6NK7 - chains H and L of the 17 polymer chains in the assembly; structure by electron microscopy, 4.99 A resolution (low resolution: residue-level contacts below are approximate; hydrogen-bond / salt-bridge calls are withheld).

[Chain H]
Name: E2 glycoprotein
From: Chikungunya virus
Notes: EC 3.4.21.90
Reference sequence: Q88628 (Q88628_CHIKV); residues 5-423 here correspond to UniProt positions 330-748 (UniProt number = residue number + 325)
Amino-acid sequence (419 residues; row label = number of the first residue in the row):
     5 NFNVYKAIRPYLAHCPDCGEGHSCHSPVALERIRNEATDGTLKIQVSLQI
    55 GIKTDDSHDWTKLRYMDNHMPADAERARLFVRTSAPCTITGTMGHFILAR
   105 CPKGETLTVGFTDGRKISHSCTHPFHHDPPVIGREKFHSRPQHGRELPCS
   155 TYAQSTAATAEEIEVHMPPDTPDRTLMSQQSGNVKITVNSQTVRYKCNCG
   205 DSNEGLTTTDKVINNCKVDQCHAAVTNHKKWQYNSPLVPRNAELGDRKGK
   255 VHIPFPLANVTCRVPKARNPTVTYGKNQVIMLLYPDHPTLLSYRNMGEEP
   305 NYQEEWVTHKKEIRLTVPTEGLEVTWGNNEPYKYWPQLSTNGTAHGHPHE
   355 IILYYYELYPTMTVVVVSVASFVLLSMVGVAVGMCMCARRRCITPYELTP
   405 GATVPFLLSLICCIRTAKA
Cystine bridges: Cys22-Cys28, Cys91-Cys105

[Chain L]
Name: Capsid protein
From: Chikungunya virus
Notes: EC 3.4.21.90
Reference sequence: Q88628 (Q88628_CHIKV); numbering as in UniProt (aligned over 111-261)
Amino-acid sequence (151 residues; numbered 111 to 261; the number before each row is that of its first residue):
   111 NDCIFEVKHEGKVTGYACLVGDKVMKPAHVKGTIDNADLAKLAFKRSSKY
   161 DLECAQIPVHMKSDASKFTHEKPEGYYNWHHGAVQYSGGRFTIPTGAGKP
   211 GDSGRPIFDNKGRVVAIVLGGANEGARTALSVVTWNKDIVTKITPEGAEE
   261 W

[How chain H and chain L interact]
Residue-residue contacts (15; chain H residue first):
  Arg395(H) - Lys159(L)
  Pro399(H) - Ile249(L)
  Glu401(H) - Cys164(L)
  Glu401(H) - Val250(L)
  Leu402(H) - Asp132(L)
  Leu402(H) - Lys133(L)
  Leu402(H) - Cys164(L)
  Leu402(H) - Ala165(L)
  Thr403(H) - Asp132(L)
  Thr403(H) - Val250(L)
  Pro404(H) - Asp132(L)
  Pro404(H) - Phe178(L)
  Pro404(H) - Trp245(L)
  Pro404(H) - Val250(L)
  Thr407(H) - Asp248(L)
Also at the interface, not in a pair above, chain H (10 interface residues in all): Arg394, Gly405, Ala406
Also at the interface, not in a pair above, chain L (15 interface residues in all): Val134, Arg156, Ser158, Tyr160, Gln166

[Overview]
The interface between chain H and chain L involves 10 residues on one side and 15 on the other.
Here chain H is E2 glycoprotein and chain L is Capsid protein, both from Chikungunya virus. Entry 6NK7
(Electron Cryo-Microscopy of Chikungunya in Complex with Mouse Mxra8 Receptor) was determined by electron
microscopy together with 6NK3, 6NK5 and 6NK6 from the same study.
